PDB entry 5NJ4 | X-ray diffraction, 2.40 A resolution | chains C and H of the 4 polymer chains in the assembly

Chain C:
Molecule: Photosynthetic reaction center cytochrome c subunit
Source organism: Blastochloris viridis
UniProt: P07173 (CYCR_BLAVI); residues 1-336 here correspond to UniProt positions 21-356 (UniProt number = residue number + 20)
Amino-acid sequence (336 residues; each row starts with the number of its first residue):
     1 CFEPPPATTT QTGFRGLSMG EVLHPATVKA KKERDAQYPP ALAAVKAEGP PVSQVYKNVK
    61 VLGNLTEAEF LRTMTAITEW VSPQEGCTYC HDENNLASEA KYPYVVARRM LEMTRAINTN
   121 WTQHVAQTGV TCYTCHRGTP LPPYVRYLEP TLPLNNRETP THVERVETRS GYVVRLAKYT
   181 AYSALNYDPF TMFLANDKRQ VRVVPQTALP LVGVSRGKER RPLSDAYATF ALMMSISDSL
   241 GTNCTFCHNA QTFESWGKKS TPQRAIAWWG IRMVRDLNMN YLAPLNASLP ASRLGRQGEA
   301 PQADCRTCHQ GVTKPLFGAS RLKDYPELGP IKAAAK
Disordered / not traced: 333-336
Covalently attached groups: diacyl glycerol (DGA) linked to Cys1; heme c (HEC) linked to Cys87, Cys90, Cys132, Cys135, Cys244, Cys247, Cys305, Cys308
Curated features (UniProtKB/Swiss-Prot):
  - binding site (heme): Met74, Cys87, Cys90, His91, Met110, His124, Cys132, Cys135, His136, Met233, Cys244, Cys247, His248, Cys305, Cys308, His309
  - site: Cys1 (Not N-palmitoylated)
  - lipidation: Cys1 (S-diacylglycerol cysteine)

Chain H:
Molecule: Reaction center protein H chain
Source organism: Blastochloris viridis
UniProt: P06008 (RCEH_BLAVI); residues 1-258 here = UniProt positions 1-258
Amino-acid sequence (258 residues; row label = number of the first residue in the row):
     1 MYHGALAQHL DIAQLVWYAQ WLVIWTVVLL YLRREDRREG YPLVEPLGLV KLAPEDGQVY
    61 ELPYPKTFVL PHGGTVTVPR RRPETRELKL AQTDGFEGAP LQPTGNPLVD AVGPASYAER
   121 AEVVDATVDG KAKIVPLRVA TDFSIAEGDV DPRGLPVVAA DGVEAGTVTD LWVDRSEHYF
   181 RYLELSVAGS ARTALIPLGF CDVKKDKIVV TSILSEQFAN VPRLQSRDQI TLREEDKVSA
   241 YYAGGLLYAT PERAESLL
Modified residues: Met1 (N-formylmethionine; FME)
Curated features (UniProtKB/Swiss-Prot):
  - modified residue: Met1 (N-formylmethionine)

Chain C / chain H interface:
Contacting residue pairs (14; chain C residue first):
  Thr207(C) - Tyr2(H)
  Leu209(C) - Tyr2(H)
  Leu209(C) - His3(H)
  Leu209(C) - Ala5(H)
  Pro210(C) - Tyr2(H)
  Pro210(C) - His3(H)  hydrogen bond (backbone-backbone)
  Leu211(C) - Met1(H)
  Leu211(C) - Tyr2(H)  hydrophobic
  Leu211(C) - His3(H)
  Val212(C) - Met1(H)  hydrogen bond (backbone-backbone)
  Val212(C) - Tyr2(H)
  Val212(C) - His3(H)
  Ser215(C) - His3(H)
  Arg216(C) - His3(H)  hydrogen bond
Also at the interface, not in a pair above, chain H (6 interface residues in all): Gly4, Asp11

In short:
7 residues of chain C face 6 of chain H across their interface; the contacts include 3 hydrogen bonds. Polar
pairs include Arg216(C)-His3(H), Pro210(C)-His3(H) and Val212(C)-Met1(H). From UniProt: 16 heme-binding
residues on chain C.
Here chain C is Photosynthetic reaction center cytochrome c subunit and chain H is Reaction center protein H
chain, both from Blastochloris viridis. Entry 5NJ4 (From macrocrystals to microcrystals: a strategy for
membrane protein serial crystallography) was determined by X-ray diffraction together with 5O4C and 5O64 from
the same study.
